Entry 6FU7 (X-ray diffraction, 2.31 A resolution); this record covers chains A and B of the 4 polymer chains in the assembly.

[Chain A (and B)]
Molecule: ATP phosphoribosyltransferase regulatory subunit
Source organism: Psychrobacter arcticus (strain DSM 17307 / 273-4)
Notes: chain B of this document is another copy of the same molecule, construct and numbering; everything in this record applies to it too
Reference sequence: Q4FTX3 (HISZ_PSYA2); residue numbers follow UniProt; this construct covers 1-387
Chain sequence (388 residues; row label = number of the first residue in the row; numbering starts at 0):
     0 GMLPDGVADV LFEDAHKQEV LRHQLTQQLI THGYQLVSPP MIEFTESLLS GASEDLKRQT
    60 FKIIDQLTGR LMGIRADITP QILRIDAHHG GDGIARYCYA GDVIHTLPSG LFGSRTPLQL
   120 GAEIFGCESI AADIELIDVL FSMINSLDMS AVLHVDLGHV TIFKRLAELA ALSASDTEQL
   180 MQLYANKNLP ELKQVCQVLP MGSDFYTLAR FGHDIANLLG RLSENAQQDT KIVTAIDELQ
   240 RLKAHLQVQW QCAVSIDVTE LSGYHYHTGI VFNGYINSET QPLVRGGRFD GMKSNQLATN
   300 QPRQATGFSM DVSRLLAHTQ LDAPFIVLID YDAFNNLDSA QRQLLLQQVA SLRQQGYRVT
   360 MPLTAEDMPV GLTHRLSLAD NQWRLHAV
Unresolved in the structure: 0, 290-300 (chain B: 0, 292-300)
Differences from the reference sequence: expression tag (0)

[How chain A and chain B interact]
Pairs across the interface (125; chain A residue first):
  Met-1(A) with Phe-43(B)
  Leu-2(A) with Glu-42(B); Phe-43(B); Arg-83(B)
  Pro-3(A) with Phe-43(B), hydrophobic; Met-71(B), hydrophobic
  Asp-4(A) with Leu-66(B)
  Val-6(A) with Pro-39(B), hydrophobic; Ile-41(B)
  Asp-8(A) with Ser-37(B); Pro-38(B); Pro-39(B); Arg-83(B), salt bridge; Ile-84(B)
  Val-9(A) with Val-36(B); Ser-37(B), hydrogen bond (backbone-backbone)
  Leu-10(A) with Leu-35(B); Val-36(B), hydrophobic; Ile-84(B), hydrophobic; His-88(B)
  Phe-11(A) with Gln-34(B); Leu-35(B), hydrogen bond (backbone-backbone); Val-36(B), hydrophobic; His-88(B)
  Ala-14(A) with Leu-35(B)
  His-15(A) with Gln-26(B), hydrogen bond; Ile-29(B); Leu-35(B)
  Gln-17(A) with Ser-37(B), hydrogen bond
  Glu-18(A) with Arg-21(B), salt bridge; His-22(B), salt bridge; Gln-26(B)
  Arg-21(A) with Glu-18(B), salt bridge; Arg-21(B)
  His-22(A) with Glu-18(B), salt bridge; His-22(B)
  Gln-26(A) with His-15(B), hydrogen bond; Glu-18(B)
  Ile-29(A) with His-15(B); Arg-357(B)
  Thr-30(A) with Arg-352(B), hydrogen bond (backbone-side chain); Tyr-356(B); Arg-357(B); Val-358(B), hydrogen bond (backbone-backbone)
  His-31(A) with Arg-352(B), hydrogen bond; Val-358(B)
  Gly-32(A) with Val-358(B); Thr-359(B)
  Gln-34(A) with Phe-11(B); Val-369(B)
  Leu-35(A) with Phe-11(B), hydrogen bond (backbone-backbone); Ala-14(B); His-15(B); Glu-18(B)
  Val-36(A) with Val-9(B); Leu-10(B), hydrophobic; Phe-11(B), hydrophobic
  Ser-37(A) with Val-9(B), hydrogen bond (backbone-backbone); Gln-17(B), hydrogen bond
  Pro-38(A) with Asp-8(B)
  Pro-39(A) with Val-6(B), hydrophobic; Asp-8(B)
  Met-40(A) with Asp-101(B); Ile-103(B), hydrophobic
  Ile-41(A) with Val-6(B); Ile-103(B), hydrophobic; Thr-115(B)
  Glu-42(A) with Leu-2(B)
  Phe-43(A) with Met-1(B); Leu-2(B); Pro-3(B)
  Phe-60(A) with Ile-62(B), hydrophobic; Ile-63(B); Met-71(B), hydrophobic
  Lys-61(A) with Ile-62(B)
  Ile-62(A) with Phe-60(B), hydrophobic; Ile-62(B), hydrophobic
  Ile-63(A) with Phe-60(B)
  Asp-64(A) with Arg-114(B), salt bridge
  Leu-66(A) with Asp-4(B); Leu-106(B), hydrophobic
  Arg-69(A) with Met-1(B)
  Met-71(A) with Pro-3(B), hydrophobic; Phe-60(B), hydrophobic
  Arg-83(A) with Asp-8(B), salt bridge
  Ile-84(A) with Leu-10(B), hydrophobic
  His-88(A) with Leu-10(B); Phe-11(B)
  Ile-93(A) with Thr-363(B); Asp-366(B)
  Arg-95(A) with Thr-359(B); Met-360(B); Leu-362(B); Asp-366(B), salt bridge
  Ile-103(A) with Met-40(B), hydrophobic; Ile-41(B), hydrophobic
  Thr-105(A) with Gln-65(B)
  Leu-106(A) with Leu-66(B), hydrophobic
  Arg-114(A) with Asp-64(B), salt bridge; Leu-66(B)
  Ala-130(A) with Leu-362(B)
  Glu-134(A) with Met-360(B); Leu-362(B)
  Gln-342(A) with Gln-248(B), hydrogen bond
  Arg-352(A) with Thr-30(B), hydrogen bond (side chain-backbone); His-31(B), hydrogen bond
  Tyr-356(A) with Thr-30(B)
  Arg-357(A) with Ile-29(B); Thr-30(B)
  Val-358(A) with Thr-30(B), hydrogen bond (backbone-backbone); His-31(B)
  Thr-359(A) with Gly-32(B); Arg-95(B)
  Met-360(A) with Arg-95(B), hydrogen bond (backbone-side chain); Glu-134(B)
  Leu-362(A) with Ile-93(B), hydrophobic; Arg-95(B); Cys-126(B), hydrophobic; Ala-130(B); Ala-131(B); Glu-134(B)
  Thr-363(A) with Ile-93(B)
  Asp-366(A) with Ile-93(B); Arg-95(B), salt bridge
  Val-369(A) with Gln-34(B)
Other interface residues (no listed pair), chain A (74 interface residues in all): Ala-7, Val-19, Thr-25, Arg-57, Gln-65, Ile-73, Tyr-96, Asp-101, Pro-107, Thr-115, Ile-123, Cys-126, Ala-131, Gly-355
Other interface residues (no listed pair), chain B (72 interface residues in all): Ala-7, Thr-25, Lys-61, Ile-73, Tyr-96, Thr-105, Pro-107, Ile-123, Gly-355, Met-367

[Summary]
The interface between chain A and chain B involves 74 residues on one side and 72 on the other, with 16
hydrogen bonds and 10 salt bridges. Among the polar pairs are Asp-8(A)/Arg-83(B), Glu-18(A)/Arg-21(B) and
Glu-18(A)/His-22(B).
Both chains are ATP phosphoribosyltransferase regulatory subunit (Psychrobacter arcticus (strain DSM 17307 /
273-4)). Entry 6FU7 (ATP phosphoribosyltransferase (HisZG ATPPRT) from Psychrobacter arcticus in complex with
PRATP) was determined by X-ray diffraction together with 6FTT, 6FU2 and 6FUA from the same study.
